3A5U - chains A and B of the 3 polymer chains in the assembly; structure by X-ray diffraction, 2.80 A resolution.

[Chain A (and B)]
Name: Single-stranded DNA-binding protein
Organism: Mycobacterium smegmatis
Notes: fragment: Chymotryptic fragment; chain B of this document is another copy of the same molecule, construct and numbering; everything in this record applies to it too
UniProtKB: Q9AFI5 (SSB_MYCS2); residues 1-130 here = UniProt positions 1-130
Sequence (130 residues; each row starts with the number of its first residue):
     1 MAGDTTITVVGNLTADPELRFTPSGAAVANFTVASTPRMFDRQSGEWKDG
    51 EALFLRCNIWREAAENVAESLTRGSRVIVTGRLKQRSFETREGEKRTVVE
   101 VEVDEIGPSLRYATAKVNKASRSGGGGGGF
Not modelled in the structure: 89, 120-130 (chain B: 40-44, 93-94, 120-130)

[How chain A and chain B interact]
Residue-residue contacts (37):
  Met1(A) - Val10(B)
  Met1(A) - Ser35(B)
  Met1(A) - Thr36(B)  hydrogen bond (backbone-backbone)
  Met1(A) - Arg38(B)
  Met1(A) - Arg76(B)
  Ala2(A) - Arg76(B)
  Asp4(A) - Pro37(B)
  Thr5(A) - Ile7(B)
  Thr5(A) - Thr8(B)
  Thr5(A) - Val9(B)
  Thr5(A) - Ser35(B)
  Ile7(A) - Thr5(B)
  Ile7(A) - Thr6(B)
  Ile7(A) - Leu83(B)  hydrophobic
  Thr8(A) - Thr5(B)
  Val9(A) - Thr5(B)
  Val10(A) - Ala2(B)  hydrophobic
  Asn12(A) - Met1(B)
  Ser35(A) - Ala2(B)
  Ser35(A) - Thr5(B)
  Thr36(A) - Met1(B)
  Thr36(A) - Ala2(B)  hydrogen bond (backbone-backbone)
  Pro37(A) - Gly3(B)
  Pro37(A) - Asp4(B)
  Ala52(A) - Gln85(B)  hydrogen bond (backbone-side chain)
  Leu53(A) - Thr5(B)
  Leu53(A) - Leu83(B)  hydrophobic
  Leu53(A) - Gln85(B)
  Phe54(A) - Gln85(B)
  Arg76(A) - Met1(B)  hydrogen bond (side chain-backbone)
  Arg76(A) - Ala2(B)
  Leu83(A) - Ile7(B)  hydrophobic
  Leu83(A) - Leu53(B)  hydrophobic
  Lys84(A) - Leu53(B)
  Gln85(A) - Ala52(B)  hydrogen bond (side chain-backbone)
  Gln85(A) - Leu53(B)
  Gln85(A) - Phe54(B)  hydrogen bond (side chain-backbone)
Other interface residues (no listed pair), chain A (25 interface residues in all): Gly3, Thr6, Gly11, Ala34, Arg38, Val99
Other interface residues (no listed pair), chain B (26 interface residues in all): Gly11, Glu51, Leu55, Lys84, Val99, Arg111

[Summary]
The interface between chain A and chain B involves 25 residues on one side and 26 on the other, with 6
hydrogen bonds. Among the polar pairs are Ala52(A)-Gln85(B), Arg76(A)-Met1(B) and Gln85(A)-Phe54(B).
Chain A and chain B are both Single-stranded DNA-binding protein (Mycobacterium smegmatis); the structure,
Promiscuity and specificity in DNA binding to SSB: Insights from the structure of the Mycobacterium smegmatis
..., was determined by X-ray diffraction.
